5BQY - chains A and E of the 6 polymer chains in the assembly; structure by X-ray diffraction, 2.78 A resolution.

== Chain A (and E) ==
Molecule: Hemagglutinin HA1 chain
From: Influenza A virus (A/chicken/Guangdong/S1312/2010(H6N2))
Notes: chain E of this document is another copy of the same molecule, construct and numbering; everything in this record applies to it too
UniProt: A0A067Z050 (A0A067Z050_9INFA); residues 1-324 here correspond to UniProt positions 17-340 (UniProt number = residue number + 16)
Sequence (324 residues; each row starts with the number of its first residue):
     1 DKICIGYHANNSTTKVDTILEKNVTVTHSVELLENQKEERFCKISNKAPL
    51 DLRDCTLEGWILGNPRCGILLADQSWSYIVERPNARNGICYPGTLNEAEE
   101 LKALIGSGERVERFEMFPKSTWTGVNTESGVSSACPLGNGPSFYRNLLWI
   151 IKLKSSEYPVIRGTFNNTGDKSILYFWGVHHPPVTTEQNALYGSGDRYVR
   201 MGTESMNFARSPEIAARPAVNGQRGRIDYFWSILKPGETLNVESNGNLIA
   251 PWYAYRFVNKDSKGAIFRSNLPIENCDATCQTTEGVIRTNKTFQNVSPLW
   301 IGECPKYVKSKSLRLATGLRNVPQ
Disulfide bonds: C42-C276, C55-C67, C90-C135, C280-C304
Glycans and other covalent adducts: N-acetylglucosamine (NAG) linked to N11, N23, N166, N290

== Interface between chain A and chain E ==
Residue-residue contacts - 23 pairs, chain A then chain E:
  H181(A) with N207(E)
  P212(A) with R200(E)
  E213(A) with R200(E); A209(E)
  I214(A) with R200(E), hydrogen bond (backbone-side chain)
  A215(A) with R200(E); E243(E)
  A216(A) with N241(E), hydrogen bond (backbone-side chain); E243(E), hydrogen bond (backbone-side chain)
  R217(A) with M201(E), hydrogen bond (side chain-backbone); G202(E); N207(E), hydrogen bond; F208(E), hydrogen bond (side chain-backbone); N241(E)
  P218(A) with G202(E); T203(E); E204(E); T239(E); N241(E)
  V220(A) with E204(E)
  R226(A) with T203(E), hydrogen bond (side chain-backbone); E204(E)
  D228(A) with N207(E)
Other interface residues (no listed pair), chain A (14 interface residues in all): T94, D196, A219
Other interface residues (no listed pair), chain E (14 interface residues in all): D196, S205, M206

== In short ==
The chain A/chain E interface involves 14 residues from each chain; the contacts include 7 hydrogen bonds.
Among the polar pairs are I214(A)-R200(E), A216(A)-N241(E) and A216(A)-E243(E). N-acetylglucosamine is
covalently linked to N11(A), N23(A), N166(A) and N290(A).
Both chains are Hemagglutinin HA1 chain (Influenza A virus (A/chicken/Guangdong/S1312/2010(H6N2))). Entry 5BQY
(Crystal structure of hemagglutinin of A/Chicken/Guangdong/S1311/2010 (H6N6) in complex with avian-like
receptor LSTa) was determined by X-ray diffraction, deposited together with 5BQZ, 5BNY, 5BR0, 5BR3 and 5BR6.
